5LTI - chain A; structure by X-ray diffraction, 1.90 A resolution.

== Chain A ==
Name: heme dependent oxidative N-demethylase
Organism: Pseudomonas mendocina
Reference sequence: A4XXY9 (A4XXY9_PSEMY); numbering as in UniProt (aligned over 1-338)
Amino-acid sequence (344 residues; numbered 1 to 344; the number before each row is that of its first residue):
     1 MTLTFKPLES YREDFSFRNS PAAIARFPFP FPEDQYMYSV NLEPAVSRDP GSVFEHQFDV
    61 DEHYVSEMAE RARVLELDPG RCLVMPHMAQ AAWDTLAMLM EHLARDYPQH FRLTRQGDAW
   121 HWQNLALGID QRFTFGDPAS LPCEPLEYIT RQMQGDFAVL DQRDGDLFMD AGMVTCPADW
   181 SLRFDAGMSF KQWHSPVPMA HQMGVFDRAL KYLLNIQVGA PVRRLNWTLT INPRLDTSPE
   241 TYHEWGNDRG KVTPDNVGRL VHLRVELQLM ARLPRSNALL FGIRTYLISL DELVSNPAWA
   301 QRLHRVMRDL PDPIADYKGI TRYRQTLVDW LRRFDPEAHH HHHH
Not modelled in the structure: 1-4, 339-344
Differences from the reference sequence: expression tag (339-344)
Ion coordination: heme Fe: His194 (together with nitric oxide)
Residues lining bound ligands:
  - dimethylamine (DMN): Ala178, Trp180, Asn226, Glu266, Gln268, Phe281, Ile283
  - heme (HEM): Tyr38, Ser39, Val40, Asn41, Leu42, Ala158, Leu160, Met169, Trp180, Asp185, Phe190, Trp193, His194, Pro196, Val197, Val205, Phe206, Ala209, Leu213, Arg224, Asn226, Trp227, Met270, Phe281, Tyr317, Lys318
  - nitric oxide (NO): His194, Arg224, Asn226, Glu266, Gln268, Phe281
What the authors report for this chain:
  - binding site for dimethylamine: Glu266
  - binding site for nitric oxide: Arg224, Gln268
  - catalytic residues: Arg224, Glu266 (proposed by the authors, not directly observed)
  - mutagenesis - W180A, R224A, E266Q: abolished catalytic activity
  - mutagenesis - W180A, R224A, E266Q: unchanged binding to oxygen
  - mutagenesis - E266Q: abolished binding to DMA

== Overview ==
Bound to chain A: heme, dimethylamine and nitric oxide. From the paper: catalytic residues Arg224 and Glu266;
W180A, R224A and E266Q abolish catalytic activity.
Chain A is heme dependent oxidative N-demethylase (Pseudomonas mendocina); the structure, Crystal structure of
the alpha subunit of heme dependent oxidative N-demethylase (HODM) in complex with the ..., was determined by
X-ray diffraction, deposited together with 5LTE and 5LTH.
